PDB entry 4MRM | X-ray diffraction, 2.86 A resolution | chains A and B

== Chain A ==
Name: Gamma-aminobutyric acid type B receptor subunit 1
Organism: Homo sapiens
Notes: fragment: extracellular domain ()
Reference sequence: Q9UBS5 (GABR1_HUMAN); residue numbers follow UniProt; this construct covers 48-459
Amino-acid sequence (420 residues; numbered 48 to 467; the number before each row is that of its first residue):
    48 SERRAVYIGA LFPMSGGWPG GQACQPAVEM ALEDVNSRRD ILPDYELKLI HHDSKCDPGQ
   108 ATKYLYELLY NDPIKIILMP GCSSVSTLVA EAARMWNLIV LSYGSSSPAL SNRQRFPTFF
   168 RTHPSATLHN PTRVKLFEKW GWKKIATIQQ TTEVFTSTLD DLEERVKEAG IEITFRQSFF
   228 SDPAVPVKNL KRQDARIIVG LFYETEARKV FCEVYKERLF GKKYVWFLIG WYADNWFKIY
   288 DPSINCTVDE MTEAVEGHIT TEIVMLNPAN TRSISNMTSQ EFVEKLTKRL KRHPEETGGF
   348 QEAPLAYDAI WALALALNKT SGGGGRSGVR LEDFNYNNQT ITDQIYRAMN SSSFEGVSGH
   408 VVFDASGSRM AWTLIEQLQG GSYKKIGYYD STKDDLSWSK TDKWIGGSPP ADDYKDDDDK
Not modelled in the structure: 369-376, 463-467
Cystine bridges: Cys103-Cys129, Cys259-Cys293
Glycans and other covalent adducts: N-acetylglucosamine (NAG) linked to Asn323, Asn365
Differences from the reference sequence: expression tag (460-467)
Small-molecule neighbours: phaclofen (2BY): Trp65, Gly128, Cys129, Ser130, Gly151, Ser152, Ser153, Ser154, His170, Tyr250, Trp278, Glu349
From the paper describing this entry:
  - binding site for phaclofen: Trp65, Ser130, Ser153, His170, Glu349
  - mutagenesis - T198A, S225A: decreased signaling
  - mutagenesis - W278A: decreased binding to [3H]CGP54626ANT
  - mutagenesis - Y250A (100-fold): decreased signaling in response to GABA

== Chain B ==
Name: Gamma-aminobutyric acid type B receptor subunit 2
Organism: Homo sapiens
Notes: fragment: extracellular domain
Reference sequence: O75899 (GABR2_HUMAN); numbering as in UniProt (aligned over 42-466)
Amino-acid sequence (433 residues; each row starts with the number of its first residue):
    42 WARGAPRPPP SSPPLSIMGL MPLTKEVAKG SIGRGVLPAV ELAIEQIRNE SLLRPYFLDL
   102 RLYDTECDNA KGLKAFYDAI KYGPNHLMVF GGVCPSVTSI IAESLQGWNL VQLSFAATTP
   162 VLADKKKYPY FFRTVPSDNA VNPAILKLLK HYQWKRVGTL TQDVQRFSEV RNDLTGVLYG
   222 EDIEISDTES FSNDPCTSVK KLKGNDVRII LGQFDQNMAA KVFCCAYEEN MYGSKYQWII
   282 PGWYEPSWWE QVHTEANSSR CLRKNLLAAM EGYIGVDFEP LSSKQIKTIS GKTPQQYERE
   342 YNNKRSGVGP SKFHGYAYDG IWVIAKTLQR AMETLHASSR HQRIQDFNYT DHTLGRIILN
   402 AMNETNFFGV TGQVVFRNGE RMGTIKFTQF QDSREVKVGE YNAVADTLEI INDTIRFQGS
   462 EPPKDDYKDD DDK
Not modelled in the structure: 42-52, 293-299, 380-387, 468-474
Cystine bridges: Cys108-Cys135, Cys237-Cys266, Cys265-Cys302
Glycans and other covalent adducts: N-acetylglucosamine (NAG) linked to Asn404
Differences from the reference sequence: expression tag (467-474)
Curated features (UniProtKB/Swiss-Prot):
  - glycosylation (N-linked (GlcNAc...) asparagine): Asn90, Asn298, Asn389, Asn404, Asn453
  - mutagenesis: Tyr118 (Y118A: Impairs interaction with GABBR1. Decreases signaling via G-proteins)
From the paper describing this entry:
  - mutagenesis - D204A, Q206A, N213A, S233A: decreased signaling in response to agonist

== How chain A and chain B interact ==
Residue-residue contacts (31; chain A residue first):
  Asp104(A) - Glu144(B)
  Pro105(A) - Glu144(B)
  Gly106(A) - Glu144(B)
  Gly106(A) - Ser145(B)
  Thr109(A) - Leu114(B)
  Thr109(A) - Tyr118(B)  hydrogen bond (backbone-side chain)
  Thr109(A) - Ser145(B)
  Thr109(A) - Trp149(B)
  Lys110(A) - Gly148(B)
  Lys110(A) - Trp149(B)
  Leu112(A) - Tyr118(B)
  Tyr113(A) - Tyr118(B)
  Tyr113(A) - Ile121(B)
  Tyr113(A) - Lys122(B)
  Tyr113(A) - Trp149(B)  hydrophobic
  Tyr117(A) - Lys115(B)
  Tyr117(A) - Tyr118(B)
  Tyr117(A) - Asp119(B)  hydrogen bond
  Tyr117(A) - Lys122(B)  hydrogen bond (backbone-side chain)
  Leu135(A) - Ile141(B)  hydrophobic
  Glu138(A) - Asn110(B)  hydrogen bond
  Glu138(A) - Ala111(B)
  Ala139(A) - Ala111(B)  hydrophobic
  Ala139(A) - Leu114(B)  hydrophobic
  Arg141(A) - Asp109(B)  salt bridge
  Arg141(A) - Ala111(B)
  Met142(A) - Ala111(B)  hydrophobic
  Met142(A) - Lys112(B)
  Met142(A) - Lys115(B)
  Trp143(A) - Lys115(B)
  Trp143(A) - Tyr118(B)  hydrophobic
Other interface residues (no listed pair), chain A (16 interface residues in all): Leu116, Asn118
Other interface residues (no listed pair), chain B (16 interface residues in all): Tyr123

== Summary ==
Chain A and chain B each contribute 16 residues to their interface, with 4 hydrogen bonds and 1 salt bridge.
Polar pairs include Arg141(A)-Asp109(B), Thr109(A)-Tyr118(B) and Tyr117(A)-Asp119(B). From the paper: a
binding site for phaclofen at Trp65(A), Ser130(A) and Ser153(A) among others; D204A, Q206A and N213A of chain
B, among others, reduce signaling in response to agonist; 8 substitutions were tested in all.
Here chain A is Gamma-aminobutyric acid type B receptor subunit 1 and chain B is Gamma-aminobutyric acid type
B receptor subunit 2, both from Homo sapiens. Entry 4MRM (Crystal structure of the extracellular domain of
human GABA(B) receptor bound to the antagonist phaclofen) was determined by X-ray diffraction, deposited
together with 4MQE, 4MQF, 4MR7, 4MR8, 4MR9, 4MS1, 4MS3 and 4MS4.
